Entry 3PR1 (X-ray diffraction, 2.30 A resolution); this record covers chain A.

== Chain A ==
Protein: Probable GTP-binding protein engB
Source organism: Thermotoga maritima
UniProtKB: Q9X1H7 (ENGB_THEMA); numbering as in UniProt (aligned over 1-195)
Chain sequence (195 residues; row label = number of the first residue in the row):
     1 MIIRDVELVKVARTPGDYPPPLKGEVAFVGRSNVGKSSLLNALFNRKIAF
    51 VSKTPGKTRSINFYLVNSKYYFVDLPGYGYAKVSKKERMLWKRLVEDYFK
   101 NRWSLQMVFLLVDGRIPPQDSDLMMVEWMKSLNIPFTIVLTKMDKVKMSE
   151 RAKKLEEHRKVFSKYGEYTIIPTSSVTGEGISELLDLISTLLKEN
Not modelled in the structure: 1, 47-59, 79-85, 194-195
UniProt features mapped onto this chain:
  - binding site (GTP): Gly30 to Ser37, Gly56 to Ser60, Asp74 to Gly77, Thr141 to Asp144, Thr173 to Ser175
  - binding site (Mg(2+)): Ser37, Thr58

== Summary ==
UniProt lists 24 GTP-binding residues and Mg2+-binding residues Ser37 and Thr58.
Chain A is Probable GTP-binding protein engB (Thermotoga maritima); the structure, Crystal structure of apo
Thermotoga maritima ribosome biogenesis GTP-binding protein EngB, was determined by X-ray diffraction together
with 3PQC from the same study.
